4FIU - chains A and C of the 3 polymer chains in the assembly; structure by X-ray diffraction, 2.00 A resolution.

== Chain A (and C) ==
Protein: hemagglutinin
From: Influenza A virus
Notes: chain C of this document is another copy of the same molecule, construct and numbering; everything in this record applies to it too
UniProtKB: Q5DL24 (Q5DL24_9INFA); residues 6-504 here correspond to UniProt positions 19-517 (UniProt number = residue number + 13)
Chain sequence (515 residues; each row starts with the number of its first residue; numbers below 1 keep their minus sign (His-5 is residue -5)):
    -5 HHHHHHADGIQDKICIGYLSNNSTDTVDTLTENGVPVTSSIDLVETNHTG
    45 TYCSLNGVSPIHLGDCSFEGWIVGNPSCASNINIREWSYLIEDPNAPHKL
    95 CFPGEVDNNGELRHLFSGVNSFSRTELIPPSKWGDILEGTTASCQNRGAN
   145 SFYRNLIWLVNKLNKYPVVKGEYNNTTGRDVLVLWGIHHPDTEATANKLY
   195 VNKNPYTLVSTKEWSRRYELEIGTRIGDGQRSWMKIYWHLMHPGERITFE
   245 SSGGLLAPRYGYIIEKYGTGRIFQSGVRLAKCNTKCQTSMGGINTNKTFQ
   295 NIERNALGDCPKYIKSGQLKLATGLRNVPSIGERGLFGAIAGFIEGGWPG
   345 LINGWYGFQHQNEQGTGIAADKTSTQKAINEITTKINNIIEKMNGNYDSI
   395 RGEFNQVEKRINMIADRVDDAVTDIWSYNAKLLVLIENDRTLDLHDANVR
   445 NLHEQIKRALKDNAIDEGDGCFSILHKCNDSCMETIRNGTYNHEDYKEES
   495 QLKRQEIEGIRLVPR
Not modelled in the structure: -5 to 0
Disulfides: Cys9-Cys465, Cys47-Cys276, Cys60-Cys72, Cys95-Cys138, Cys280-Cys304, Cys472-Cys476
Glycans and other covalent adducts: N-acetylglucosamine (NAG) linked to Asn168, Asn482
Differences from the reference sequence: expression tag (-5 to 0); engineered mutation Gly326 (Val339 in Q5DL24)

== Chain A / chain C interface ==
Residue-residue contacts (87):
  Thr23(A) with Asn382(C)
  Leu24(A) with Thr378(C); Lys379(C), hydrogen bond (backbone-backbone); Asn382(C), hydrogen bond (backbone-side chain); Glu431(C)
  Thr25(A) with Glu375(C); Thr378(C)
  Glu26(A) with Thr378(C)
  Glu99(A) with Glu207(C); Trp208(C); Ser209(C), hydrogen bond (side chain-backbone); Arg210(C), salt bridge
  Glu215(A) with Arg211(C)
  Ile216(A) with Arg211(C), hydrogen bond (backbone-side chain)
  Gly217(A) with Leu202(C)
  Thr218(A) with Leu202(C); Glu244(C), hydrogen bond
  Arg219(A) with Leu202(C); Ser204(C); Ser209(C), hydrogen bond
  Ile220(A) with Thr205(C); Lys206(C); Arg240(C); Thr242(C)
  Asp222(A) with Lys206(C), salt bridge
  Trp227(A) with Lys206(C); Glu207(C); Trp208(C), hydrophobic; Ser209(C)
  Lys229(A) with Ser209(C), hydrogen bond (side chain-backbone); Arg210(C)
  Lys309(A) with Asn390(C)
  Gly326(A) with Arg452(C), hydrogen bond (backbone-side chain)
  Glu327(A) with Asn445(C), hydrogen bond (backbone-side chain); Gln449(C), hydrogen bond (backbone-side chain)
  Arg328(A) with Asn445(C)
  Gln400(A) with His236(C), hydrogen bond
  Val401(A) with Glu105(C)
  Lys403(A) with Glu105(C), hydrogen bond (backbone-side chain); Leu109(C); His236(C); Tyr261(C)
  Arg404(A) with Gly104(C), hydrogen bond (side chain-backbone); Glu105(C), salt bridge; His108(C); Glu397(C), hydrogen bond (side chain-backbone); Phe398(C); Glu402(C), salt bridge
  Ile405(A) with Ile405(C), hydrophobic
  Met407(A) with His108(C); Gly262(C)
  Ile408(A) with Phe398(C), hydrophobic
  Arg411(A) with Asn390(C), hydrogen bond (side chain-backbone); Asp392(C), salt bridge; Ser393(C), hydrogen bond (side chain-backbone)
  Val412(A) with Val412(C), hydrophobic
  Asp414(A) with Asn390(C), hydrogen bond
  Ala415(A) with Ile394(C), hydrophobic
  Asp418(A) with Gly389(C); Asn390(C), hydrogen bond (side chain-backbone); Trp420(C)
  Ile419(A) with Ile419(C), hydrophobic; Trp420(C)
  Tyr422(A) with Ile383(C), hydrogen bond (side chain-backbone); Lys386(C); Met387(C), hydrophobic; Trp420(C), hydrophobic; Leu427(C)
  Asn423(A) with Asn423(C)
  Lys425(A) with Asn388(C)
  Leu429(A) with Asn382(C)
  Ile430(A) with Glu431(C); Arg434(C)
  Glu461(A) with Arg452(C); Lys455(C)
  Gly462(A) with Arg452(C)
  Asp463(A) with Arg452(C)
  Ile501(A) with Lys491(C), hydrogen bond (backbone-side chain)
  Glu502(A) with Lys491(C); Gln495(C), hydrogen bond (backbone-side chain)
  Ile504(A) with Lys491(C), hydrogen bond (backbone-side chain)
  Arg505(A) with Lys491(C); Glu492(C), salt bridge; Gln495(C), hydrogen bond
  Leu506(A) with Glu488(C)
  Val507(A) with Glu488(C)
  Arg509(A) with Glu492(C), salt bridge
Interface residues without a listed pair, chain A (50 interface residues in all): Asn27, Gly98, Glu402, Leu426
Interface residues without a listed pair, chain C (58 interface residues in all): Leu234, Lys371, Asn374, Tyr391, Val416, Leu438, Asp489

== Summary ==
Chain A and chain C form an interface of 50 and 58 residues respectively; the contacts include 23 hydrogen
bonds and 7 salt bridges. Polar pairs include Glu99(A)-Arg210(C), Asp222(A)-Lys206(C) and Arg404(A)-Glu105(C).
Covalently linked N-acetylglucosamine: at Asn168(A) and Asn482(A).
Both chains are hemagglutinin (Influenza A virus). Entry 4FIU (The structure of hemagglutinin of H16 subtype
influenza virus with V327G mutation) was determined by X-ray diffraction, deposited together with 4F23.
